Entry 4JS0 (X-ray diffraction, 1.90 A resolution); this record covers chains A and B.

# Chain A
Name: Cell division control protein 42 homolog
Organism: Homo sapiens
Reference sequence: P60953 (CDC42_HUMAN); residue numbers follow UniProt; this construct covers 1-178
Chain sequence (178 residues; row label = number of the first residue in the row):
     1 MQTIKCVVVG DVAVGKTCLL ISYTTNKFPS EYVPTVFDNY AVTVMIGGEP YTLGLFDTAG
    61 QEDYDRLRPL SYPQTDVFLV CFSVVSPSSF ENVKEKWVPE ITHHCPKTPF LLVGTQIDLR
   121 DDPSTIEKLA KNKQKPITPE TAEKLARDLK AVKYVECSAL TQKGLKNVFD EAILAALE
Differences from the reference sequence: engineered mutation V12 (Gly in P60953)
Curated features (UniProtKB/Swiss-Prot):
  - motif: Y32 to Y40 (Effector region)
  - binding site (GTP): G10, D11, A13 to T17, D57 to Q61, T115 to D118
  - modified residue: Y32 (Microbial infection: O-AMP-tyrosine), T35 (Microbial infection: O-AMP-threonine), Y64 (Phosphotyrosine)
  - glycosylation: Y32 (Microbial infection: O-linked (GlcNAc) tyrosine), T35 (Microbial infection: O-alpha-linked (GlcNAc) threonine)
  - natural variant: Y64 (Y64C: In TKS)
  - mutagenesis: T17 (T17N: Constitutively inactive. Does not interact with PARD6 proteins. Inhibits filopodia formation. No effect on NR3C2 transcriptional activity), Y32 (Y32F: Abolishes AMPylation by Haemophilus IbpA), Q61 (Q61L: Constitutively active. Interacts with PARD6 proteins)
Bound ions: Mg2+: T17, T35 (together with GMP-PNP)
Small-molecule neighbours: GMP-PNP (GNP; phosphoaminophosphonic acid-guanylate ester): D11, V12, A13, V14, G15, K16, T17, C18, F28, Y32, V33, P34, T35, T58, A59, G60, Q61, Q116, D118, L119, S158, A159, L160

# Chain B
Name: Brain-specific angiogenesis inhibitor 1-associated protein 2
Notes: fragment: CRIB-PR domain
Reference sequence: Q9UQB8 (BAIP2_HUMAN); residues 260-291 here = UniProt positions 260-291
Chain sequence (32 residues; numbered 260 to 291; the number before each row is that of its first residue):
   260 ASKSNLVISD PIPGAKPLPV PPELAPFVGR MS
Disordered / not traced: 260-262
Curated features (UniProtKB/Swiss-Prot):
  - modified residue: S261 (Phosphoserine)
  - mutagenesis: I267 (I267N: Loss of interaction with CDC42. Loss of stimulation of neurite growth)
Reported in the primary citation:
  - mutagenesis - I267A/S268A, L277E/F286E: abolished binding to Cell division control protein 42 homolog (chain A)
  - mutagenesis - P278D/P281D: decreased binding to Cell division control protein 42 homolog (chain A)
  - mutagenesis - I267A/S268A, L277E/F286E: abolished signaling with Cell division control protein 42 homolog (chain A)
  - mutagenesis - P278D/P281D: increased signaling

# Chain A / chain B interface
Pairs across the interface (51; chain A residue first):
  T3(A) with L277(B)
  I4(A) with L277(B)
  K5(A) with L277(B)
  T17(A) with M290(B)
  I21(A) with M290(B), hydrophobic
  Y23(A) with P270(B)
  V36(A) with F286(B)
  F37(A) with V279(B), hydrophobic; L283(B), hydrophobic; F286(B), hydrogen bond (backbone-backbone); V287(B), hydrophobic; G288(B)
  D38(A) with G288(B), hydrogen bond (side chain-backbone); M290(B), hydrogen bond (side chain-backbone); S291(B), hydrogen bond
  N39(A) with P276(B); L277(B), hydrogen bond (side chain-backbone); V279(B); S291(B), hydrogen bond (backbone-side chain)
  Y40(A) with M290(B)
  A41(A) with G273(B); A274(B), hydrogen bond (backbone-backbone); K275(B); P276(B), hydrophobic
  V42(A) with P270(B), hydrophobic; I271(B); A274(B)
  T43(A) with P270(B); I271(B), hydrogen bond (backbone-backbone); A274(B)
  V44(A) with S268(B); P270(B), hydrophobic
  M45(A) with V266(B); I267(B); S268(B), hydrogen bond (backbone-side chain); I271(B), hydrophobic
  I46(A) with V266(B)
  G47(A) with V266(B), hydrogen bond (backbone-backbone)
  T52(A) with K275(B)
  G54(A) with L277(B)
  F56(A) with P278(B)
  L67(A) with F286(B), hydrophobic
  L70(A) with P280(B)
  S71(A) with L283(B)
  K166(A) with I267(B), hydrogen bond (side chain-backbone); S268(B); D269(B)
  D170(A) with I267(B)
  I173(A) with I267(B), hydrophobic
  L174(A) with L265(B), hydrophobic; I267(B), hydrophobic
Other interface residues (no listed pair), chain A (29 interface residues in all): T24
Other interface residues (no listed pair), chain B (25 interface residues in all): N264, P272, E282, R289
From the paper, about this interface:
  - interface residues, chain B: P270(B), L277(B)

# In short
29 residues of chain A and 25 residues of chain B are in contact, with 11 hydrogen bonds. Polar contacts
include D38(A)-G288(B), D38(A)-M290(B) and D38(A)-S291(B). Chain A binds GMP-PNP. The paper reports that
I267A/S268A and L277E/F286E of chain B abolish binding to Cell division control protein 42 homolog (chain A);
interface residues P270(B) and L277(B).
Here chain A is Cell division control protein 42 homolog (Homo sapiens) and chain B is Brain-specific
angiogenesis inhibitor 1-associated protein 2. Entry 4JS0 (Complex of Cdc42 with the CRIB-PR domain of IRSp53)
was determined by X-ray diffraction.
